PDB entry 1H0I | X-ray diffraction, 2.00 A resolution | chains A and C

# Chain A
Name: Chitinase B
From: Serratia marcescens
Notes: EC 3.2.1.14
Reference sequence: P11797 (CHIB_SERMA); residues 1-499 here = UniProt positions 1-499
Amino-acid sequence (499 residues; each row starts with the number of its first residue):
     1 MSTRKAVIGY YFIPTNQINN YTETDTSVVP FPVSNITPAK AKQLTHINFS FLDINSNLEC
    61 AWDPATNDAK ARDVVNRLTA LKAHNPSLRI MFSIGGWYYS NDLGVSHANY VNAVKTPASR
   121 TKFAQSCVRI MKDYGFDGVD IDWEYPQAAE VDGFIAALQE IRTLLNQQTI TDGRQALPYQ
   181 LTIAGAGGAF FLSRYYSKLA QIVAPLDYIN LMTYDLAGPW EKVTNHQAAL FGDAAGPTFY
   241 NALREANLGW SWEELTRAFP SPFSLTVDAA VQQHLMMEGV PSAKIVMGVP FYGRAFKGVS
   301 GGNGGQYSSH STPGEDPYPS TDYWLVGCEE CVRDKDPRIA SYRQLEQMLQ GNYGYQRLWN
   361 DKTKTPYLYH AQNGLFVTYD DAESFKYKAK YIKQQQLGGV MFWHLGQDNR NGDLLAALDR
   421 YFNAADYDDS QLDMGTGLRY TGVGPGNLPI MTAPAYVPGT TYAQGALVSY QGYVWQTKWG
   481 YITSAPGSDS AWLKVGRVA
Disordered / not traced: 1-2
Sequence notes: conflict S119 (Ala in P11797), T171 (Ala in P11797), V223 (Ile in P11797), S320 (Asn in P11797), T321 (Ala in P11797), E329 (Asp in P11797), V498 (Leu in P11797)
Curated features (UniProtKB/Swiss-Prot):
  - active site: E144 (Proton donor)
  - binding site (chitin): D68, A69, G95 to Y98, Y145, M212 to D215, W403
Disulfide bonds: C328-C331
What the authors report for this chain:
  - binding site for Argifin (chain C): W97, D142, E144, Y214, W220
  - conformationally variable residues (side-chain flip): D142
  - catalytic residues: E144 (citing earlier work)
  - mutagenesis - W220A (12-fold): decreased binding to argifin
  - mutagenesis - W220A (Kd 530 nM): unchanged binding to allosamidin
  - mutagenesis - W220A (1.0 s-1): decreased catalytic activity
  - mutagenesis - W220A (Kd 5 uM): decreased binding to argadin

# Chain C
Name: Argifin
Amino-acid sequence (5 residues; row label = number of the first residue in the row):
     1 RFDDA
Modified residues: R1 (N~5~-[N-(methylcarbamoyl)carbamimidoyl]-L-ornithine; VR0); F2 (n-methylphenylalanine; MEA); D3, D4 (beta-L-aspartic acid; IAS); A5 (D-alanine; DAL)
Covalent attachments: covalent link R1-A5

# Interface between chain A and chain C
Pairs across the interface (18; chain A residue first):
  Y10(A) - R1(C)
  W97(A) - R1(C)
  W97(A) - F2(C)
  W97(A) - D3(C)  hydrogen bond (side chain-backbone)
  W97(A) - A5(C)
  D142(A) - R1(C)
  E144(A) - R1(C)
  M212(A) - R1(C)
  Y214(A) - R1(C)
  D215(A) - R1(C)
  D215(A) - F2(C)
  W220(A) - F2(C)
  R294(A) - R1(C)
  D316(A) - F2(C)
  D316(A) - D3(C)
  P317(A) - D3(C)
  P317(A) - D4(C)
  W403(A) - R1(C)
Other interface residues (no listed pair), chain A (17 interface residues in all): F51, Y98, N101, A184, F191

# Summary
17 residues of chain A and 5 residues of chain C are in contact, with 1 hydrogen bond. The hydrogen-bonded
pair is W97(A)-D3(C). From UniProt: active-site residue E144(A) and 12 chitin-binding residues on chain A. The
paper reports the catalytic residue E144(A); W220A of chain A reduces binding to argifin.
Here chain A is Chitinase B (Serratia marcescens) and chain C is Argifin. Entry 1H0I (Complex of a chitinase
with the natural product cyclopentapeptide argifin from Gliocladium) was determined by X-ray diffraction
together with 1H0G from the same study.
